Entry 7MXU (X-ray diffraction, 3.04 A resolution); this record covers chains Z and B of the 3 polymer chains in the assembly.

# Chain Z
Name: Exonuclease 1
From: Homo sapiens
Notes: EC 3.1.-.-
UniProt: Q9UQ84 (EXO1_HUMAN); residue numbers follow UniProt; this construct covers 1-352
Amino-acid sequence (358 residues; numbered 1 to 358; the number before each row is that of its first residue):
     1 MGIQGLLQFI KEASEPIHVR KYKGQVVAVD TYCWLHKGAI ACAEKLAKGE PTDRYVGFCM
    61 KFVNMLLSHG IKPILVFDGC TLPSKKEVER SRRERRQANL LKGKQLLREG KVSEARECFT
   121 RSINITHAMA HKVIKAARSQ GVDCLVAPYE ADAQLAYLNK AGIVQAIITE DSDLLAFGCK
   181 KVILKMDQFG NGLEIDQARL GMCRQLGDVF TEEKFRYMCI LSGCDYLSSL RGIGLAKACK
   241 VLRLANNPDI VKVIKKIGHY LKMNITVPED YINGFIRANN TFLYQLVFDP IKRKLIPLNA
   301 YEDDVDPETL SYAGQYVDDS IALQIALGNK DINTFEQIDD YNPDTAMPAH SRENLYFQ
Not modelled in the structure: 1, 347-354, 358
Differences from the reference sequence: expression tag (353-358)
Bound ions: Mn2+ site 1: Asp152 (shared with DC1(B) of chain B); Mn2+ site 2: Asp152, Asp171, Asp173 (shared with DC1(B) of chain B); Mn2+ site 3: Asp173, Asp225 (shared with DC1(B) of chain B); Na+: Ser222, Ser229, Ile233 (shared with 1 residue of chain A)
UniProt features mapped onto this chain:
  - binding site (Mg(2+)): Asp30, Asp78, Glu150, Asp152, Asp171, Asp173, Asp225, Asp270

# Chain B
Molecule: 9-nt DNA strand
Sequence (9 nucleotides; each row starts with the number of its first residue):
     1 CGACTAGCG
Bound ions: Mn2+ site 1: DC1 (shared with Asp152(Z) of chain Z)

# Interface between chain Z and chain B
Contacting residue pairs - 14 pairs, chain Z then chain B:
  Gly2(Z) with DC1(B), phosphate contact
  Leu7(Z) with DA3(B), phosphate contact
  Gln8(Z) with DC4(B), phosphate contact
  Tyr32(Z) with DC1(B), base contact
  Lys85(Z) with DC1(B), salt bridge to the phosphate
  Arg92(Z) with DC1(B), base contact
  Arg96(Z) with DC1(B), base contact
  Asp152(Z) with DC1(B), phosphate contact
  Glu170(Z) with DG2(B), phosphate contact
  Asp171(Z) with DC1(B), phosphate contact; DG2(B), phosphate contact
  Asp173(Z) with DC1(B), phosphate contact
  Lys185(Z) with DA3(B), salt bridge to the phosphate
  Asp225(Z) with DC1(B), phosphate contact
Also at the interface, not in a pair above, chain Z (14 interface residues in all): His36

# Overview
Chain Z and chain B form an interface of 14 and 4 residues respectively, with 2 salt bridges. Polar pairs
include Lys85(Z)-DC1(B) and Lys185(Z)-DA3(B). DC1(B) and Asp152(Z) form the Mn2+ site 1. Curated annotation
(UniProt) lists 8 Mg2+-binding residues on chain Z.
Here chain Z is Exonuclease 1 (Homo sapiens) and chain B is a 9-nt DNA strand. Entry 7MXU (Crystal structure
of human exonuclease 1 Exo1 (WT) in complex with 5' flap DNA (cf2)) was determined by X-ray diffraction.
